Entry 9QCL (electron microscopy, 3.70 A resolution); this record covers chains J and C of the 14 polymer chains in the assembly.

# Chain J (and C)
Molecule: ATP-dependent Clp protease ATP-binding subunit ClpC
From: Staphylococcus aureus
Notes: chain C of this document is another copy of the same molecule, construct and numbering; everything in this record applies to it too
UniProtKB: Q2G0P5 (CLPC_STAA8); residues 1-818 here = UniProt positions 1-818
Chain sequence (818 residues; each row starts with the number of its first residue):
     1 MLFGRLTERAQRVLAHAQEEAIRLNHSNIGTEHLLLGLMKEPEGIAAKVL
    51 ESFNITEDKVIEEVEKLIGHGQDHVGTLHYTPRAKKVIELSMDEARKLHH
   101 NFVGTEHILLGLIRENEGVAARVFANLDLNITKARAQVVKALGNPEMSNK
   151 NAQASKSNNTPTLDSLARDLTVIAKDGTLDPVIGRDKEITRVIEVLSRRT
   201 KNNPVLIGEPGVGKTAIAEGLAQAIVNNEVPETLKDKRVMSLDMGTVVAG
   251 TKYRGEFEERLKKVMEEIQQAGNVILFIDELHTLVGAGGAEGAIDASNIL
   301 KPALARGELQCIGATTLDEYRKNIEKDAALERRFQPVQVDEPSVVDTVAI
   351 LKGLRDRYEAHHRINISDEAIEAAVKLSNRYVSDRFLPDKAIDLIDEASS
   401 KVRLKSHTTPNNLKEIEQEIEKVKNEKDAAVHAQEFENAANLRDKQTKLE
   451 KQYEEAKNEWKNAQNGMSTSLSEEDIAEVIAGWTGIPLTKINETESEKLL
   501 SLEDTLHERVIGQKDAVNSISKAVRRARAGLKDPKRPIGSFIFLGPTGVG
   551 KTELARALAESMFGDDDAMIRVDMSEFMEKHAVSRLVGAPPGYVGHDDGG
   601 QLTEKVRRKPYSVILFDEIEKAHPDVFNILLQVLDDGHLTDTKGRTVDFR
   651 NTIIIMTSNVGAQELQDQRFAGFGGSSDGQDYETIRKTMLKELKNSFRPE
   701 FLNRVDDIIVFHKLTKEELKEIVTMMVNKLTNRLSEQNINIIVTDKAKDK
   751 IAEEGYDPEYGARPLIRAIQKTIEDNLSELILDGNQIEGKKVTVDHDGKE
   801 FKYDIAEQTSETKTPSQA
Not modelled in the structure: 143-158, 248-254, 280, 282-298, 595-600, 809-818
Residues lining bound ligands: ATP (adenosine-5'-triphosphate): Arg-509, Val-510, Ile-511, Thr-547, Gly-548, Val-549, Gly-550, Lys-551, Thr-552, Glu-553, Asp-617, Ile-722, Met-725, Ala-762, Arg-763, Ile-766
Curated features (UniProtKB/Swiss-Prot):
  - binding site (ATP): Gly-208 to Thr-215, Gly-545 to Thr-552
What the authors report for this chain:
  - self-association interface (contacts with another copy of this molecule); pairs are residue here / residue on that copy: Arg-9/Glu-435 (salt bridge)
  - mutagenesis - T7D, R9A, E32A, K85A, E106A, D356A, E435A, F436A: increased catalytic activity on FITC-casein
  - mutagenesis - E32A/E106A: increased catalytic activity
  - mutagenesis - E106A: abolished catalytic activity on pArg
  - mutagenesis - R122A, N462A: unchanged catalytic activity on FITC-casein

# Interface between chain J and chain C
Contacting residue pairs (14; chain J residue first):
  Gln-434(J) / Lys-427(C)
  Gln-434(J) / Arg-443(C)  hydrogen bond (backbone-side chain)
  Phe-436(J) / Val-431(C)  hydrophobic
  Phe-436(J) / Phe-436(C)
  Phe-436(J) / Ala-439(C)  hydrophobic
  Phe-436(J) / Ala-440(C)
  Phe-436(J) / Arg-443(C)
  Glu-437(J) / Ala-440(C)
  Glu-437(J) / Arg-443(C)  salt bridge
  Ala-439(J) / Phe-436(C)
  Ala-440(J) / Phe-436(C)
  Ala-440(J) / Glu-437(C)
  Arg-443(J) / Gln-434(C)  hydrogen bond (side chain-backbone)
  Arg-443(J) / Glu-437(C)  salt bridge
Also at the interface, not in a pair above, chain J (8 interface residues in all): Lys-427, Val-431

# Overview
Chain J and chain C each contribute 8 residues to their interface; the contacts include 2 hydrogen bonds and 2
salt bridges. Polar pairs include Glu-437(J)/Arg-443(C) and Gln-434(J)/Arg-443(C). From the paper: T7D, R9A
and E32A of chain J, among others, increase catalytic activity on FITC-casein; a self-association interface
involving Arg-9(J); 11 substitutions were tested in all.
Chain J and chain C are both ATP-dependent Clp protease ATP-binding subunit ClpC (Staphylococcus aureus); the
structure, S.aureus ClpC tetradecameric resting state, was determined by electron microscopy (same publication
as 9QQR and 9QRW).
